Entry 4CR4 (electron microscopy, 8.80 A resolution (very low resolution: no residue pairs are listed; an interface is given only as per-side residue counts)); this record covers chains D and E of the 33 polymer chains in the assembly.

Chain D:
Name: Proteasome component PRE6
Organism: Saccharomyces cerevisiae
Notes: EC 3.4.25.1
UniProtKB: P40303 (PSA4_YEAST); numbering as in UniProt (aligned over 1-254)
Chain sequence (254 residues; row label = number of the first residue in the row):
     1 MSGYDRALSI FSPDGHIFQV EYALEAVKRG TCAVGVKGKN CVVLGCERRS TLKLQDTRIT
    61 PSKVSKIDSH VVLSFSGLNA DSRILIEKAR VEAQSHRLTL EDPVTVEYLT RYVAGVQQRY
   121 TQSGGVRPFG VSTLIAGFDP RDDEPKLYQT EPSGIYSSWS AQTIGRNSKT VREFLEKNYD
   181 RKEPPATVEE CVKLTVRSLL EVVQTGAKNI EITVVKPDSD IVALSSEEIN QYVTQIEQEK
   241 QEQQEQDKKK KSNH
Not modelled in the structure: 1-2, 245-254
Curated features (UniProtKB/Swiss-Prot):
  - modified residue: T60 (Phosphothreonine)

Chain E:
Name: Proteasome component PUP2
Organism: Saccharomyces cerevisiae
Notes: EC 3.4.25.1
UniProtKB: P32379 (PSA5_YEAST); numbering as in UniProt (aligned over 1-260)
Chain sequence (260 residues; each row starts with the number of its first residue):
     1 MFLTRSEYDR GVSTFSPEGR LFQVEYSLEA IKLGSTAIGI ATKEGVVLGV EKRATSPLLE
    61 SDSIEKIVEI DRHIGCAMSG LTADARSMIE HARTAAVTHN LYYDEDINVE SLTQSVCDLA
   121 LRFGEGASGE ERLMSRPFGV ALLIAGHDAD DGYQLFHAEP SGTFYRYNAK AIGSGSEGAQ
   181 AELLNEWHSS LTLKEAELLV LKILKQVMEE KLDENNAQLS CITKQDGFKI YDNEKTAELI
   241 KELKEKEAAE SPEEADVEMS
Not modelled in the structure: 1-8, 252-260

Chain D / chain E interface:
At this resolution (9 A) residue pairs are not listed: 34 residues of chain D and 34 of chain E lie at the interface.

Overview:
The chain D/chain E interface involves 34 residues from each chain.
Chain D is Proteasome component PRE6 and chain E is Proteasome component PUP2, both from Saccharomyces
cerevisiae; the structure, Deep classification of a large cryo-EM dataset defines the conformational landscape
of the 26S proteasome, was determined by electron microscopy, deposited together with 4CR2 and 4CR3.
